PDB entry 6MAR | electron microscopy, 4.50 A resolution (low resolution: residue-level contacts below are approximate; hydrogen-bond / salt-bridge calls are withheld) | chains A and B of the 10 polymer chains in the assembly

Chain A:
Name: Envelope glycoprotein gp160
Organism: Human immunodeficiency virus 1
UniProtKB: Q2N0S6 (Q2N0S6_9HIV1); the construct lacks a stretch of the UniProt sequence and is renumbered around it, so the offset changes along the chain: 31-143 = UniProt 30-142; 152-185 = UniProt 143-176; 188-309 = UniProt 187-308; 312-323 = UniProt 309-320; 2 more segments
Sequence (494 residues; row label = number of the first residue in the row; note: 13 numbers in that range are skipped by the numbering (no residue carries them; nothing is unmodelled there); a row labelled like 185A-185J holds insertion residues (185A, then the next letters in order)):
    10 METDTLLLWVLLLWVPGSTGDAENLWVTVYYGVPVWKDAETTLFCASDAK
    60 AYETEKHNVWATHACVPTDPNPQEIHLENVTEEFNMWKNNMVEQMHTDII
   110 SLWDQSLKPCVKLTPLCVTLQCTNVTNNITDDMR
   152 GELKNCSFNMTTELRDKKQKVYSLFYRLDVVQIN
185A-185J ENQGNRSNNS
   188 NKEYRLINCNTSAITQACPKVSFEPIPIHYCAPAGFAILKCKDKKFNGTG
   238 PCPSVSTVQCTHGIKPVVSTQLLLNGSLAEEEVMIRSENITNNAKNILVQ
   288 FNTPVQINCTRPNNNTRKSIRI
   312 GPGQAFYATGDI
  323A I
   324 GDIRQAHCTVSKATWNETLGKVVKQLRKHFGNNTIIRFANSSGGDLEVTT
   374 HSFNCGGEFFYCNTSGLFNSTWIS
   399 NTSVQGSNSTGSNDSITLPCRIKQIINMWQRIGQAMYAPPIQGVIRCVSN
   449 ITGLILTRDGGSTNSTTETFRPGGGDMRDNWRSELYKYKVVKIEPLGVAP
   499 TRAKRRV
Not modelled in the structure: 10-31, 57-65, 185A-185J, 399-411
Sequence notes: expression tag (10-30)
Cystine bridges: Cys-54/Cys-74, Cys-119/Cys-205, Cys-126/Cys-196, Cys-131/Cys-157, Cys-218/Cys-247, Cys-228/Cys-239, Cys-296/Cys-331, Cys-378/Cys-445, Cys-385/Cys-418
Covalently attached groups: N-acetylglucosamine (NAG) linked to Asn-88, Asn-156, Asn-160, Asn-197, Asn-234, Asn-262, Asn-276, Asn-295, Asn-301, Asn-355, Asn-363, Asn-386, Asn-392, Asn-448
Reported in the primary citation:
  - post-translational modification sites: Asn-88, Asn-156, Asn-160, Asn-197, Asn-234, Asn-262, Asn-276, Asn-295, Asn-301, Asn-339, Asn-355, Asn-386, Asn-392, Asn-406, Asn-411

Chain B:
Name: Envelope glycoprotein gp160
Organism: Human immunodeficiency virus 1
UniProtKB: Q2N0S7 (Q2N0S7_9HIV1); residues 506-711 here correspond to UniProt positions 503-708 (UniProt number = residue number - 3)
Sequence (220 residues; row label = number of the first residue in the row):
   506 VGREKRAVGIGAVFLGFLGAAGSTMGAASMTLTVQARNLLSGIVQQQSNL
   556 LRAIEAQQHLLKLTVWGIKQLQARVLAVERYLRDQQLLGIWGCSGKLICT
   606 TNVPWNSSWSNRNLSEIWDNMTWLQWDKEISNYTQIIYGLLEESQNQQEK
   656 NEQDLLALDKWASLWNWFDISNWLWYIKIFIMIVGGLIGLRIVFAVLSVI
   706 HRVRQGGGSGGGWSHPQFEK
Not modelled in the structure: 506-511, 550-568, 665-725
Sequence notes: expression tag (712-725)
Cystine bridges: Cys-598/Cys-604
Covalently attached groups: glycan linked to Asn-611, Asn-637; N-acetylglucosamine (NAG) linked to Asn-618, Asn-625
Reported in the primary citation:
  - post-translational modification sites: Asn-611, Asn-625, Asn-637

Chain A / chain B interface:
Pairs across the interface - 64 pairs, chain A then chain B:
  Leu-34(A) / Pro-609(B)
  Leu-34(A) / Trp-610(B)
  Trp-35(A) / Asn-607(B)
  Trp-35(A) / Val-608(B)
  Trp-35(A) / Pro-609(B)
  Val-36(A) / Thr-606(B)
  Thr-37(A) / Cys-604(B)
  Val-38(A) / Trp-596(B)
  Val-38(A) / Ile-603(B)
  Tyr-39(A) / Ile-603(B)
  Tyr-39(A) / Trp-623(B)
  Tyr-39(A) / Trp-628(B)
  Tyr-40(A) / Leu-537(B)
  Tyr-40(A) / Ala-541(B)
  Tyr-40(A) / Gln-590(B)
  Tyr-40(A) / Leu-593(B)
  Tyr-40(A) / Leu-602(B)
  Gly-41(A) / Leu-537(B)
  Gly-41(A) / Gln-540(B)
  Val-42(A) / Leu-537(B)
  Val-42(A) / Trp-628(B)
  Pro-43(A) / Leu-523(B)
  Pro-43(A) / Leu-629(B)
  Val-44(A) / Asp-632(B)
  Trp-45(A) / Leu-629(B)
  Lys-46(A) / Asp-632(B)
  Thr-51(A) / Lys-574(B)
  Leu-52(A) / Lys-574(B)
  Phe-53(A) / Lys-574(B)
  Phe-53(A) / Gln-575(B)
  Cys-54(A) / Trp-571(B)
  Ala-70(A) / Trp-571(B)
  Thr-71(A) / Trp-571(B)
  Cys-74(A) / Trp-571(B)
  Val-75(A) / Gln-575(B)
  Ile-84(A) / Phe-522(B)
  Leu-86(A) / Leu-523(B)
  Glu-87(A) / Gly-527(B)
  Asn-88(A) / Gly-527(B)
  Asp-107(A) / Lys-574(B)
  Leu-111(A) / Trp-571(B)
  Pro-220(A) / Ala-578(B)
  Ala-221(A) / Leu-544(B)
  Ala-221(A) / Ser-546(B)
  Gly-222(A) / Leu-544(B)
  Gly-222(A) / Arg-585(B)
  Phe-223(A) / Arg-585(B)
  Lys-490(A) / Arg-585(B)
  Ile-491(A) / Arg-585(B)
  Pro-493(A) / Arg-585(B)
  Pro-493(A) / Asp-589(B)
  Leu-494(A) / Tyr-643(B)
  Val-496(A) / Trp-631(B)
  Pro-498(A) / Trp-610(B)
  Pro-498(A) / Trp-623(B)
  Pro-498(A) / Trp-631(B)
  Ala-501(A) / Thr-605(B)
  Lys-502(A) / Thr-605(B)
  Lys-502(A) / Thr-606(B)
  Lys-502(A) / Asn-607(B)
  Arg-503(A) / Thr-605(B)
  Arg-503(A) / Thr-606(B)
  Arg-503(A) / Asn-607(B)
  Arg-503(A) / Glu-654(B)
Also at the interface, not in a pair above, chain A (43 interface residues in all): Glu-492, Ala-497, Arg-500
Also at the interface, not in a pair above, chain B (41 interface residues in all): Ala-526, Val-570, Ala-582, Tyr-586, Leu-619, Ile-635, Ser-636, Leu-646

Overview:
Chain A and chain B form an interface of 43 and 41 residues respectively. N-acetylglucosamine is covalently
linked to Asn-88(A), Asn-156(A), Asn-160(A), Asn-197(A), Asn-234(A) and Asn-262(A) and 8 more.
N-acetylglucosamine is covalently linked to Asn-618(B) and Asn-625(B). The paper reports modification sites
Asn-88(A), Asn-156(A) and Asn-611(B) among others.
Chain A is Envelope glycoprotein gp160 and chain B is Envelope glycoprotein gp160, both from Human
immunodeficiency virus 1; the structure, HIV-1 Envelope Glycoprotein Clone BG505 delCT N332T in complex with
broadly neutralizing antibody Fab PGT151, was determined by electron microscopy.
